6MRD - chains C and B of the 14 polymer chains in the assembly; structure by electron microscopy, 3.82 A resolution.

== Chain C (and B) ==
Name: 60 kDa heat shock protein, mitochondrial
Organism: Homo sapiens
Notes: EC 3.6.4.9; chain B of this document is another copy of the same molecule, construct and numbering; everything in this record applies to it too
Reference sequence: P10809 (CH60_HUMAN); residues 3-528 here correspond to UniProt positions 27-552 (UniProt number = residue number + 24)
Sequence (528 residues; each row starts with the number of its first residue):
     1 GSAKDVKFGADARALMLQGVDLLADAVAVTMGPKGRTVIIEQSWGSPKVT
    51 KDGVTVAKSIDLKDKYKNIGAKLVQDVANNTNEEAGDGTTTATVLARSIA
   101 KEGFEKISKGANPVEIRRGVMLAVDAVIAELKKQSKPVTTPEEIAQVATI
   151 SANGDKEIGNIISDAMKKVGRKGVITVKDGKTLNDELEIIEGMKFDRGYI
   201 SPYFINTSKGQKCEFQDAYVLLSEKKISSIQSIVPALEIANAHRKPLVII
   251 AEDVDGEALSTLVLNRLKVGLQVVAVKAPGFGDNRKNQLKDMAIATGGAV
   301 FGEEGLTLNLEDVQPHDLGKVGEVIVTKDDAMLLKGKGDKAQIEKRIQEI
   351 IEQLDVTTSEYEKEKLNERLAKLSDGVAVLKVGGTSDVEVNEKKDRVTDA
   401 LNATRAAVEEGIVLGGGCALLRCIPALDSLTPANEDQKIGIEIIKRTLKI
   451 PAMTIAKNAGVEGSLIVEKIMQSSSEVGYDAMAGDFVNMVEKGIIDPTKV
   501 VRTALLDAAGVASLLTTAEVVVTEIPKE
Sequence notes: expression tag (1-2)
Residues lining bound ligands: ADP (adenosine-5'-diphosphate): T30, M31, G32, P33, K51, D87, G88, T89, T90, T91, I150, G415, G416, G417, Y479, D480, A481, I494, D496
Swiss-Prot annotation at these positions:
  - binding site (ATP): K51, D87 to T91, G416, D496
  - modified residue: K7 (N6-succinyllysine), S43 (Phosphoserine), S46 (Phosphoserine), K51 (N6-acetyllysine), K58 (N6-acetyllysine), K63 (N6-acetyllysine), Y66 (Phosphotyrosine), K67 (N6-acetyllysine), K101 (N6-acetyllysine), K106 (N6-acetyllysine), K109 (N6-acetyllysine), K132 (N6-acetyllysine), K167 (N6-acetyllysine), K178 (N6-acetyllysine), K181 (N6-acetyllysine), K194 (N6-acetyllysine), K212 (N6-acetyllysine), K225 (N6-acetyllysine), K226 (N6-acetyllysine), K245 (N6-acetyllysine) and 11 more in UniProt
  - cross-link: K527 (Glycyl lysine isopeptide (Lys-Gly) (interchain with G-Cter in SUMO2))

== Chain C / chain B interface ==
Residue-residue contacts (61; chain C residue first):
  L22(C) with V6(B), hydrophobic
  K34(C) with N112(B), hydrogen bond (backbone-side chain)
  G35(C) with V114(B)
  R36(C) with R13(B); I107(B); S108(B), hydrogen bond (side chain-backbone); A111(B), hydrogen bond (side chain-backbone); P113(B); T517(B); E519(B), salt bridge
  T37(C) with T517(B), hydrogen bond (side chain-backbone); A518(B), hydrogen bond (side chain-backbone); E519(B), hydrogen bond (backbone-backbone); V520(B)
  V38(C) with V520(B)
  I39(C) with I69(B), hydrophobic; L515(B), hydrophobic; A518(B), hydrophobic; V520(B), hydrogen bond (backbone-backbone); V521(B); V522(B), hydrogen bond (backbone-backbone)
  I40(C) with V522(B)
  E41(C) with K65(B); N68(B); V522(B), hydrogen bond (backbone-backbone); T523(B); E524(B)
  S43(C) with E524(B)
  S46(C) with D76(B)
  P47(C) with K72(B); L73(B), hydrophobic
  V49(C) with L514(B), hydrophobic
  S59(C) with K4(B)
  D61(C) with G1(B); S2(B); A3(B); K4(B), hydrogen bond (backbone-backbone)
  L62(C) with A3(B)
  K63(C) with A3(B); I525(B)
  N153(C) with R118(B), hydrogen bond (backbone-side chain)
  L183(C) with L506(B), hydrophobic
  Y203(C) with E304(B)
  S208(C) with E352(B)
  K209(C) with E352(B)
  G210(C) with V356(B)
  Q211(C) with E349(B); Q353(B)
  V263(C) with G305(B)
  L264(C) with G305(B); L306(B), hydrophobic
  L267(C) with E303(B)
  K328(C) with T357(B)
  T385(C) with L506(B)
  S386(C) with N80(B); V511(B)
  E389(C) with R117(B), salt bridge; G510(B); V511(B), hydrogen bond (side chain-backbone)
  G460(C) with K109(B)
  M482(C) with E115(B)
Other interface residues (no listed pair), chain C (42 interface residues in all): D25, A26, P33, G45, I60, S260, K268, V388, A459
Other interface residues (no listed pair), chain B (50 interface residues in all): F8, M16, G110, D507

== Overview ==
Chain C and chain B form an interface of 42 and 50 residues respectively, with 12 hydrogen bonds and 2 salt
bridges. Among the polar pairs are R36(C)-E519(B), E389(C)-R117(B) and K34(C)-N112(B). Chain C binds ADP.
Curated annotation (UniProt) lists 8 ATP-binding residues on chain C.
Both chains are 60 kDa heat shock protein, mitochondrial (Homo sapiens). Entry 6MRD (ADP-bound human
mitochondrial Hsp60-Hsp10 half-football complex) was determined by electron microscopy, deposited together
with 6HT7 and 6MRC.
